8RMC - chains A and D of the 9 polymer chains in the assembly; structure by electron microscopy, 2.26 A resolution.

# Chain A
Protein: Isoform Mitochondrial of Cysteine desulfurase
Organism: Homo sapiens
Notes: EC 2.8.1.7
Reference sequence: Q9Y697 (NFS1_HUMAN); numbering as in UniProt (aligned over 56-457)
Amino-acid sequence (404 residues; row label = number of the first residue in the row):
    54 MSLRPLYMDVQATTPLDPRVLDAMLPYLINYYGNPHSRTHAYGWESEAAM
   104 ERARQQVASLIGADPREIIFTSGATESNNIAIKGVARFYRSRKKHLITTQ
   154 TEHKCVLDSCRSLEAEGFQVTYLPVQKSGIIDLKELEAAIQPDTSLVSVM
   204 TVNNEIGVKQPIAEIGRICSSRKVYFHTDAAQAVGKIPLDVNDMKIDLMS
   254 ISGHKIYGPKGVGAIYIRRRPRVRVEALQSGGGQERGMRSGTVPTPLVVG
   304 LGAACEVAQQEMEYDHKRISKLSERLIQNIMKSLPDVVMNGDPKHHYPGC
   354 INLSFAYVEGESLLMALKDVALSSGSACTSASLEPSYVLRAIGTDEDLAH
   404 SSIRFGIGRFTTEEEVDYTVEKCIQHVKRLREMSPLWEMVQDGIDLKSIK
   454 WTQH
Disordered / not traced: 54-55
Sequence notes: initiating methionine (54); expression tag (55)
Modified residues: Lys258 ((2S)-2-amino-6-[[3-hydroxy-2-methyl-5-(phosphonooxymethyl)pyridin-4-yl]methylideneamino]hexanoic acid; LLP)
Bound ions: Fe2+: Cys381 (shared with Asp71(D), Cys95(D), His137(D) of chain D)
Curated features (UniProtKB/Swiss-Prot):
  - active site: Cys381 (Cysteine persulfide intermediate)
  - binding site (pyridoxal 5'-phosphate): Ala127, Thr128, Gln235, Ser255, His257, Thr295
  - binding site ([2Fe-2S] cluster): Cys381
  - binding site (Zn(2+)): Cys381
  - modified residue: Lys258 (N6-(pyridoxal phosphate)lysine), Cys381 (Cysteine persulfide)
  - natural variant: Arg72 (R72Q: In COXPD52)
What the authors report for this chain:
  - Fe2+ coordination: Cys381
  - mutagenesis - R271A/R272A/R273A/R275A/R277A: abolished catalytic activity

# Chain D
Protein: Isoform 1 of Iron-sulfur cluster assembly enzyme ISCU
Organism: Homo sapiens
Reference sequence: Q9H1K1 (ISCU_HUMAN); residues 35-167 here = UniProt positions 35-167
Amino-acid sequence (143 residues; each row starts with the number of its first residue):
    33 MAYHKKVVDHYENPRNVGSLDKTSKNVGTGLVGAPACGDVMKLQIQVDEK
    83 GKIVDARFKTFGCGSAIASSSLATEWVKGKTVEEALTIKNTDIAKELCLP
   133 PVKLHCSMLAEDAIKAALADYKLKQEPKKGEAEKKLEHHHHHH
Disordered / not traced: 33-34, 160-175
Sequence notes: initiating methionine (33); expression tag (34, 168-175)
Bound ions: Fe2+: Asp71, Cys95, His137 (shared with Cys381(A) of chain A)
Curated features (UniProtKB/Swiss-Prot):
  - active site (Cysteine persulfide intermediate): Cys69, Cys138
  - binding site (Zn(2+)): Asp71, Cys95, Cys138
  - site: Tyr35 (Mediates ISCU dimerization and de novo [2Fe-2S] cluster assembly)
  - modified residue (Cysteine persulfide): Cys69, Cys138
  - mutagenesis: Tyr35 (Y35A: Does not affect mitochondrial localization. Loss of iron-sulfur cluster biogenesis. Does not affect reductive cleavage of the ISCU2-bound-persulfide by FDX2), Cys69 (C69A: Does not affect ISC complex formation. Does not affect the unstimulated cysteine desulfurase activity in the absence of FXN ...), Asp71 (D71A: Stabilizes the D-state; D71V: Stabilizes the S-state), Cys95 (C95A: Does not affect ISC complex formation. Does not affect the unstimulated cysteine desulfurase activity in the absence of FXN ...), Asn122 (N122A: Stabilizes the S-state), Cys130 (C130S: Does not affect the unstimulated cysteine desulfurase activity in the absence of FXN. Does not affect the cysteine desulfurase activity in the presence of FXN ...), His137 (H137A: Stabilizes the D-state), Cys138 (C138A: Does not affect ISC complex formation. Does not affect the unstimulated cysteine desulfurase activity in the absence of FXN ...), Met140 (M140I: Does not affect the SDA complex formation. Abolishes desulfurase activity of SDA complex when zinc ion is bound. Activated by FXN when component of SDAU complex ...)
What the authors report for this chain:
  - Fe2+ coordination: Asp71, Cys95, His137
  - conformationally variable residues (loop rearrangement, side-chain flip): Ala66 to Asp71, His137

# Interface between chain A and chain D
Residue-residue contacts (47):
  Tyr360(A) - Phe93(D)
  Val361(A) - Phe93(D)
  Glu362(A) - Phe93(D)
  Glu362(A) - Gly94(D)
  Glu362(A) - Cys95(D)  hydrogen bond (side chain-backbone)
  Glu364(A) - Cys95(D)
  Glu364(A) - Gly96(D)  hydrogen bond (side chain-backbone)
  Glu364(A) - Lys135(D)  salt bridge
  Ser365(A) - Tyr43(D)  hydrogen bond (backbone-side chain)
  Ser365(A) - Gly94(D)
  Ser365(A) - Ile99(D)
  Met368(A) - Tyr35(D)
  Met368(A) - Tyr43(D)  hydrophobic
  Met368(A) - Gly96(D)
  Ala369(A) - Tyr43(D)  hydrogen bond (backbone-side chain)
  Lys371(A) - Glu44(D)  salt bridge
  Cys381(A) - Cys69(D)  hydrophobic
  Cys381(A) - Asp71(D)  hydrogen bond
  Cys381(A) - Cys95(D)  hydrophobic
  Cys381(A) - Lys135(D)  hydrogen bond (backbone-side chain)
  Cys381(A) - His137(D)
  Ser383(A) - Val134(D)
  Ala384(A) - Val134(D)
  His403(A) - Cys69(D)
  His403(A) - Gly70(D)  hydrogen bond (side chain-backbone)
  Ser404(A) - Phe93(D)
  Arg432(A) - Tyr43(D)  hydrogen bond
  Leu433(A) - Tyr43(D)
  Met436(A) - Lys91(D)
  Met436(A) - Thr92(D)  hydrogen bond (backbone-backbone)
  Met436(A) - Ile99(D)  hydrophobic
  Pro438(A) - Lys91(D)
  Pro438(A) - Thr92(D)
  Pro438(A) - Phe93(D)
  Leu439(A) - Phe93(D)  hydrophobic
  Glu441(A) - Ser51(D)  hydrogen bond
  Glu441(A) - Lys74(D)  salt bridge
  Glu441(A) - Lys91(D)  salt bridge
  Trp454(A) - Leu63(D)  hydrophobic
  Trp454(A) - Val72(D)  hydrophobic
  Thr455(A) - Leu63(D)  hydrogen bond (side chain-backbone)
  Thr455(A) - Val64(D)
  Thr455(A) - Gly65(D)
  Gln456(A) - Gly65(D)  hydrogen bond (side chain-backbone)
  Gln456(A) - Ala66(D)  hydrogen bond (side chain-backbone)
  Gln456(A) - Pro67(D)
  His457(A) - Pro67(D)
Also at the interface, not in a pair above, chain A (31 interface residues in all): Leu366, Ala380, Leu386, Asp400, Glu435, Ser437, Met442, Ile452
Also at the interface, not in a pair above, chain D (28 interface residues in all): Val49, Ala68, Phe90, Met140

# Overview
Chain A and chain D form an interface of 31 and 28 residues respectively, with 13 hydrogen bonds and 4 salt
bridges. Polar pairs include Glu364(A)-Lys135(D), Lys371(A)-Glu44(D) and Glu441(A)-Lys74(D). From the paper:
R271A/R272A/R273A/R275A/R277A of chain A abolish catalytic activity; Fe2+ coordination by Cys381(A) and
Asp71(D) among others.
Chain A is Isoform Mitochondrial of Cysteine desulfurase and chain D is Isoform 1 of Iron-sulfur cluster
assembly enzyme ISCU, both from Homo sapiens; the structure, Structure of the FDX2-bound core ISC complex
(proximal conformation), was determined by electron microscopy together with 8RMD, 8RME, 8RMF and 8RMG from
the same study.
